PDB entry 1I6H | X-ray diffraction, 3.30 A resolution | chains A and H of the 12 polymer chains in the assembly

== Chain A ==
Name: DNA-directed RNA polymerase II largest subunit
From: Saccharomyces cerevisiae
Notes: EC 2.7.7.6
Reference sequence: P04050 (RPB1_YEAST); residue numbers follow UniProt; this construct covers 1-1733
Chain sequence (1733 residues; numbered 1 to 1733; the number before each row is that of its first residue):
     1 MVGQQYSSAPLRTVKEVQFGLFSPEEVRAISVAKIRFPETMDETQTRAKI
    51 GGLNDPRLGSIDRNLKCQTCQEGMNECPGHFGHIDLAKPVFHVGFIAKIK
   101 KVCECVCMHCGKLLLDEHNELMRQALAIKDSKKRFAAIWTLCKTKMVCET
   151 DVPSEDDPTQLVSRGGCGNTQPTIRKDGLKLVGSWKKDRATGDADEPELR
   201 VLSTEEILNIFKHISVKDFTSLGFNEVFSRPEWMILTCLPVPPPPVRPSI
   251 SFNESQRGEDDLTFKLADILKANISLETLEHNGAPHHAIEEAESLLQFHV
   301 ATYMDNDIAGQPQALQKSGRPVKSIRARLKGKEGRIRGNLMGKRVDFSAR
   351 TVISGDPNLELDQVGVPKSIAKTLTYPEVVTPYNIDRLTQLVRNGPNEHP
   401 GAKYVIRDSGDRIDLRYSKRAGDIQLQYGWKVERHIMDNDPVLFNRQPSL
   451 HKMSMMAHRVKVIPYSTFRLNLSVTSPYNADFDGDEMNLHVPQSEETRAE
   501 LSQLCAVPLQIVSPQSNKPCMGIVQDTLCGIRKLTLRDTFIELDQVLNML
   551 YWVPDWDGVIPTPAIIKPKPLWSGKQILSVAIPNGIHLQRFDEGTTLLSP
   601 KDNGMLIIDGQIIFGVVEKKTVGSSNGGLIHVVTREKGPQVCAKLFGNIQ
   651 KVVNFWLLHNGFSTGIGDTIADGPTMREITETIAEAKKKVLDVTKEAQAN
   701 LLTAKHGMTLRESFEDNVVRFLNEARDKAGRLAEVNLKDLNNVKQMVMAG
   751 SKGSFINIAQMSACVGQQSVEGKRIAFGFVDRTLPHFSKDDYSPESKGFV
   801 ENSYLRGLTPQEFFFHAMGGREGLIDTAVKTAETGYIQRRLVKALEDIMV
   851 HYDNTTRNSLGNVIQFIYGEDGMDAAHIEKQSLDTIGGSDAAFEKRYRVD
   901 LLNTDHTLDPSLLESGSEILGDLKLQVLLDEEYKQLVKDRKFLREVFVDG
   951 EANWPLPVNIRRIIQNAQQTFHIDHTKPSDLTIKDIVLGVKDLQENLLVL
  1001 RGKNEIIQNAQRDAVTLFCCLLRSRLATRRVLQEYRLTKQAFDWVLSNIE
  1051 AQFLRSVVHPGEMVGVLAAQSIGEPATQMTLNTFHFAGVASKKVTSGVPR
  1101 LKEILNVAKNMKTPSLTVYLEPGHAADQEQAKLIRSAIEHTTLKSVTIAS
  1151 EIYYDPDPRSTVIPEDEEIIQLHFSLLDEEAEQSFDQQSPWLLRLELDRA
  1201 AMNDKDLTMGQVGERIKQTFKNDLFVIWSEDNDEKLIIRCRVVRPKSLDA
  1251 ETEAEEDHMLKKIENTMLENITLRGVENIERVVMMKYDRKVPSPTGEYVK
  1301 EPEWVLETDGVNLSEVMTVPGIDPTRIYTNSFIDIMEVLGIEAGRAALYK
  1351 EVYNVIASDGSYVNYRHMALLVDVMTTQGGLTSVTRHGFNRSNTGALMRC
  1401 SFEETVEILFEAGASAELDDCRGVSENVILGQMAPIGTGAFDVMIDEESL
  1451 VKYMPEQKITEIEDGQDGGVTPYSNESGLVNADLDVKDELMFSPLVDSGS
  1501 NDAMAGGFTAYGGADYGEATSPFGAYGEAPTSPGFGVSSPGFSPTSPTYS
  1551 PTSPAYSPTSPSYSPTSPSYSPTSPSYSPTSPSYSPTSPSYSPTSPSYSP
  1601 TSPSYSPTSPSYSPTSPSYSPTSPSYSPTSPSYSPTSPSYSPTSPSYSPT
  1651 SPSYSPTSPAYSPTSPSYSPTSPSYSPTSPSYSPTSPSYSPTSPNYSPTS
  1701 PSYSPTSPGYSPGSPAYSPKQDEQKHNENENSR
Not modelled in the structure: 1, 155-160, 187-198, 250-258, 315-320, 1082-1091, 1177-1186, 1244-1253, 1446-1733
Bound ions: Zn2+ site 1: Cys67, Cys70, His80; Zn2+ site 2: Cys110, Cys167; Mg2+: Asp481, Asp483, Asp485 (shared with 2 residues of chain R)
Swiss-Prot annotation at these positions:
  - region: Pro248 to Asp260 (Lid loop), Asn306 to Lys323 (Rudder loop), Pro810 to Glu822 (Bridging helix)
  - binding site (Zn(2+)): Cys67, Cys70, Cys77, His80, Cys107, Cys110, Cys148, Cys167
  - binding site (Mg(2+)): Asp481, Asp483, Asp485
  - modified residue: Thr1471 (Phosphothreonine)
  - cross-link (Glycyl lysine isopeptide (Lys-Gly)): Lys695 (interchain with G-Cter in ubiquitin), Lys1246 (interchain with G-Cter in ubiquitin), Lys1350 (interchain with G-Cter in ubiquitin)
What the authors report for this chain:
  - binding site for the 13-nt DNA strand: Lys332, Arg337, Gly835, Tyr836, Arg1386, Glu1403
  - conformationally variable residues (loop rearrangement, order/disorder transition): Arg328 to Asp346, Val1384 to Val1406

== Chain H ==
Name: DNA-directed RNA polymerase II 14.5KD polypeptide
From: Saccharomyces cerevisiae
Notes: EC 2.7.7.6
Reference sequence: P20436 (RPB8_YEAST); residues 1-146 here = UniProt positions 1-146
Chain sequence (146 residues; each row starts with the number of its first residue):
     1 MSNTLFDDIFQVSEVDPGRYNKVCRIEAASTTQDQCKLTLDINVELFPVA
    51 AQDSLTVTIASSLNLEDTPANDSSATRSWRPPQAGDRSLADDYDYVMYGT
   101 AYKFEEVSKDLIAVYYSFGGLLMRLEGNYRNLNNLKQENAYLLIRR
Not modelled in the structure: 1, 64-75
Swiss-Prot annotation at these positions:
  - region: Asp16 to Thr39 (Non-specific ssDNA binding)
  - modified residue: Ser2 (N-acetylserine), Thr68 (Phosphothreonine)

== Interface between chain A and chain H ==
Pairs across the interface (54):
  Arg537(A) - Tyr20(H)
  Arg537(A) - Arg25(H)
  Arg537(A) - Asp41(H)  salt bridge
  Arg537(A) - Gly120(H)  hydrogen bond (side chain-backbone)
  Arg537(A) - Leu122(H)
  Asp538(A) - Tyr20(H)
  Asp538(A) - Asn21(H)  hydrogen bond (side chain-backbone)
  Asp538(A) - Lys22(H)  hydrogen bond (side chain-backbone)
  Phe540(A) - Asn43(H)
  Phe540(A) - Leu121(H)  hydrophobic
  Leu543(A) - Trp79(H)  hydrophobic
  Val559(A) - Ser78(H)
  Ile560(A) - Ser78(H)
  Ile560(A) - Trp79(H)  hydrogen bond (backbone-backbone)
  Thr562(A) - Tyr98(H)
  Pro563(A) - Trp79(H)
  Pro563(A) - Tyr98(H)
  Ala564(A) - Met97(H)
  Ala564(A) - Tyr98(H)  hydrogen bond (backbone-backbone)
  Ala564(A) - Phe118(H)
  Ile565(A) - Val96(H)
  Ile566(A) - Val96(H)  hydrogen bond (backbone-backbone)
  Ile566(A) - Tyr141(H)  hydrophobic
  Lys567(A) - Asn43(H)  hydrogen bond (side chain-backbone)
  Lys567(A) - Leu46(H)
  Lys567(A) - Phe47(H)
  Lys567(A) - Asp94(H)
  Lys567(A) - Tyr95(H)
  Lys567(A) - Val96(H)  hydrogen bond (backbone-backbone)
  Pro568(A) - Asp94(H)
  Pro570(A) - Trp79(H)  hydrophobic
  Leu571(A) - Leu46(H)  hydrophobic
  Trp572(A) - Trp79(H)  hydrophobic
  Ser573(A) - Gly119(H)  hydrogen bond (side chain-backbone)
  Lys575(A) - Gly119(H)
  Lys575(A) - Gly120(H)
  Gln576(A) - Gly119(H)
  Leu597(A) - Tyr102(H)  hydrogen bond (backbone-side chain)
  Leu597(A) - Glu105(H)
  Leu597(A) - Tyr115(H)
  Leu598(A) - Arg25(H)  hydrogen bond (backbone-side chain)
  Leu598(A) - Leu122(H)  hydrophobic
  Leu598(A) - Arg124(H)
  Pro600(A) - Arg25(H)
  Asp602(A) - Tyr20(H)
  Leu606(A) - Tyr102(H)  hydrophobic
  Ile613(A) - Tyr102(H)  hydrophobic
  Ile613(A) - Ser117(H)  hydrogen bond (backbone-side chain)
  Ile613(A) - Gly120(H)
  Lys738(A) - Arg19(H)
  Asp739(A) - Arg19(H)  salt bridge
  Leu740(A) - Arg19(H)
  Asp974(A) - Lys136(H)  salt bridge
  Thr976(A) - Lys136(H)  hydrogen bond
Interface residues without a listed pair, chain A (37 interface residues in all): Gly558, Pro561, Lys569, Ser599, Lys601, Ile608, Phe614
Interface residues without a listed pair, chain H (32 interface residues in all): Val23, Thr39, Arg77, Lys103

== Overview ==
The interface between chain A and chain H involves 37 residues on one side and 32 on the other, with 13
hydrogen bonds and 3 salt bridges. Polar contacts include Arg537(A)-Asp41(H), Asp739(A)-Arg19(H) and
Asp974(A)-Lys136(H). The paper reports a binding site for the 13-nt DNA strand at Lys332(A), Arg337(A) and
Gly835(A) among others; conformational variability at Arg328(A) and Val1384(A).
Chain A is DNA-directed RNA polymerase II largest subunit and chain H is DNA-directed RNA polymerase II 14.5KD
polypeptide, both from Saccharomyces cerevisiae; the structure, RNA polymerase II elongation complex, was
determined by X-ray diffraction.
